7OEO - chain AAA; structure by X-ray diffraction, 1.51 A resolution.

# Chain AAA
Protein: Bromodomain-containing protein 4
Organism: Homo sapiens
UniProt: O60885 (BRD4_HUMAN); residue numbers follow UniProt; this construct covers 347-463
Chain sequence (117 residues; numbered 347 to 463; the number before each row is that of its first residue):
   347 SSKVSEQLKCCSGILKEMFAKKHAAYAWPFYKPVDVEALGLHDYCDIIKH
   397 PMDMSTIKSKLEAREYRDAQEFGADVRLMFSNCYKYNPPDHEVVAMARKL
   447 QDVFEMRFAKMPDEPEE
Disordered / not traced: 347-348, 460-463
Ligand contacts: V9Z (N-(2,2-diphenylethyl)-4-methoxy-3,5-dimethyl-N-[2-(methylamino)-2-oxidanylidene-ethyl]benzamide): W374, P375, F376, V380, L385, L387, Y390, N428, C429, Y432, N433, H437, E438, V439, M442
Swiss-Prot annotation at these positions:
  - site: N433 (Acetylated histone binding)
  - natural variant: Y390 (Y390C: Found in a patient with a neurodevelopmental syndrome; uncertain significance), Y430 (Y430C: In CDLS6)
  - mutagenesis: N433 (N433A: Abolishes binding to acetylated histones)

# In short
Bound to chain AAA: compound V9Z. Curated annotation (UniProt) lists one mutagenesis site.
Chain AAA is Bromodomain-containing protein 4 (Homo sapiens); the structure, C-TERMINAL BROMODOMAIN OF HUMAN
BRD4 N-(2,2-diphenylethyl)-4-methoxy-3,5-dimethyl-N-(2-(methylamino)-2-oxoethyl)benzamide, was determined by
X-ray diffraction together with 7OET, 7OEP, 7OER and 7OES from the same study.
